Entry 9LMV (X-ray diffraction, 1.57 A resolution); this record covers chain A.

== Chain A ==
Molecule: Poly(ethylene terephthalate) hydrolase
From: Piscinibacter sakaiensis
Notes: EC 3.1.1.101
UniProtKB: A0A0K8P6T7 (PETH_PISS1); numbering as in UniProt (aligned over 30-290)
Amino-acid sequence (263 residues; each row starts with the number of its first residue):
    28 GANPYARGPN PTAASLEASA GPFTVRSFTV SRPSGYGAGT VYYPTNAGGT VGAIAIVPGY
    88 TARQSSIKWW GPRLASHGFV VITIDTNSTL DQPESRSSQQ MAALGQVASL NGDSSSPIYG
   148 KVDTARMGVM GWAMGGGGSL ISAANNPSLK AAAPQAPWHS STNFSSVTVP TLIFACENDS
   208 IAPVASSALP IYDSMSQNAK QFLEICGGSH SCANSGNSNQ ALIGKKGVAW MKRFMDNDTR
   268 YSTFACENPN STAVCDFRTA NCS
Disulfide bonds: Cys203-Cys239, Cys233-Cys282, Cys273-Cys289
Sequence notes: expression tag (28-29); conflict Glu121 (Ser in A0A0K8P6T7), His186 (Asp in A0A0K8P6T7), Ala212 (Asn in A0A0K8P6T7), Gln224 (Arg in A0A0K8P6T7), Cys233 (Asn in A0A0K8P6T7), Ala280 (Arg in A0A0K8P6T7), Cys282 (Ser in A0A0K8P6T7); engineered mutation Gly132 (Arg in A0A0K8P6T7), Asp140 (Thr in A0A0K8P6T7), Ala160 (Ser in A0A0K8P6T7)
Residues lining bound ligands: 4-(2-hydroxyethyloxycarbonyl)benzoic acid (C9C): Gly86, Tyr87, Ala160, Met161, Trp185, Ile208, Ala209, Pro210, His237

== In short ==
Chain A binds 4-(2-hydroxyethyloxycarbonyl)benzoic acid.
Chain A is Poly(ethylene terephthalate) hydrolase (Piscinibacter sakaiensis); the structure, Crystal structure
of FAST-ACC-T140D/R132G/S160A mutant in complex with mono(2-hydroxyethyl) terephthalic acid, was determined by
X-ray diffraction, deposited together with 9LMS, 9LMT, 9LMU, 9LMW and 9LMX.
